6R25 - chains E and I of the 13 polymer chains in the assembly; structure by electron microscopy, 4.61 A resolution (low resolution: residue-level contacts below are approximate; hydrogen-bond / salt-bridge calls are withheld).

== Chain E ==
Name: Histone H3
Source organism: Xenopus laevis
UniProtKB: A0A310TTQ1 (A0A310TTQ1_XENLA); residues 1-135 here correspond to UniProt positions 2-136 (UniProt number = residue number + 1)
Sequence (135 residues; each row starts with the number of its first residue):
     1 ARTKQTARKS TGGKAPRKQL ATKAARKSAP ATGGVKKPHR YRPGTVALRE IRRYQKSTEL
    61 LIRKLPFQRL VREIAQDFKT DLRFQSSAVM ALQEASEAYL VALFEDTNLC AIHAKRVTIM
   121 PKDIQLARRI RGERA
Disordered / not traced: 1-35, 135
What the authors report for this chain:
  - mutagenesis - K23M/K27M: unchanged catalytic activity on H31-40 peptide
  - mutagenesis - K23M/K27M: unchanged binding to Lysine-specific histone demethylase 1B

== Chain I ==
Molecule: 147-nt DNA strand
Sequence (147 nucleotides; numbered -73 to 73; the number before each row is that of its first residue; numbers below 1 keep their minus sign (DA-73 is residue -73)):
   -73 ATCGGATGTA TATATCTGAC ACGTGCCTGG AGACTAGGGA GTAATCCCCT TGGCGGTTAA
   -13 AACGCGGGGG ACAGCGCGTA CGTGCGTTTA AGCGGTGCTA GAGCTGTCTA CGACCAATTG
    47 AGCGGCCTCG GCACCGGGAT TCTCGAT

== How chain E and chain I interact ==
Contacting residue pairs (25; chain E residue first):
  His39(E) with DA-68(I); DT-67(I)
  Arg40(E) with DT9(I); DG10(I)
  Tyr41(E) with DT-67(I); DG-66(I); DG10(I)
  Arg42(E) with DT9(I)
  Pro43(E) with DG8(I); DT9(I)
  Gly44(E) with DG8(I); DT9(I)
  Val46(E) with DT9(I); DG10(I)
  Ala47(E) with DT9(I)
  Arg49(E) with DG-66(I); DT-65(I)
  Arg63(E) with DA17(I); DG18(I)
  Lys64(E) with DG18(I)
  Leu65(E) with DG18(I)
  Pro66(E) with DA17(I)
  Arg69(E) with DA17(I)
  Arg83(E) with DA26(I); DG27(I)
Also at the interface, not in a pair above, chain E (18 interface residues in all): Thr45, Asp81, Lys115
Also at the interface, not in a pair above, chain I (13 interface residues in all): DA-1, DC19

== Summary ==
18 residues of chain E face 13 of chain I across their interface. The paper reports that K23M/K27M of chain E
leave catalytic activity on H31-40 peptide unchanged; K23M/K27M of chain E leave binding to Lysine-specific
histone demethylase 1B unchanged.
Here chain E is Histone H3 (Xenopus laevis) and chain I is a 147-nt DNA strand. Entry 6R25 (Structure of
LSD2/NPAC-linker/nucleosome core particle complex: Class 3) was determined by electron microscopy (same
publication as 6R1T and 6R1U).
